9F3Q - chains A and B of the 3 polymer chains in the assembly; structure by electron microscopy, 2.75 A resolution.

== Chain A ==
Protein: Capsid protein VP1
From: Human poliovirus 1 Mahoney
UniProtKB: P03300 (POLG_POL1M); residues 1-302 here correspond to UniProt positions 580-881 (UniProt number = residue number + 579)
Sequence (302 residues; row label = number of the first residue in the row):
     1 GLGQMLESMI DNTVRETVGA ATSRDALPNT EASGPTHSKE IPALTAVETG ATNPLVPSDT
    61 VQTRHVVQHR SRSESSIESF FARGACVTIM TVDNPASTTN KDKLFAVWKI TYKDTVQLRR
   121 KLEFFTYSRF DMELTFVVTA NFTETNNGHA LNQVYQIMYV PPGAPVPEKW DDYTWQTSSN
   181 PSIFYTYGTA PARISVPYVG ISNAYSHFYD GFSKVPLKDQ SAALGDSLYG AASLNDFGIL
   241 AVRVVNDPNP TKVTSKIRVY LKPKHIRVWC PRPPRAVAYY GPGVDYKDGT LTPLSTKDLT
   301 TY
Not modelled in the structure: 1-21
Differences from the reference sequence: engineered mutation Pro248 (His827 in P03300)
Residues lining bound ligands:
  - glutathione (GSH): Ile89, Asp171, Asp172, Tyr173, Trp175, Gln176, Arg243, Arg258
  - YM2 (1-[(3S)-5-[4-[(E)-ethoxyiminomethyl]phenoxy]-3-methyl-pentyl]-3-pyridin-4-yl-imidazolidin-2-one): Ile110, Thr111, Tyr112, Lys113, Phe130, Met132, Leu134, Ile157, Met158, Tyr159, Pro181, Ser182, Ile183, Ile194, Val196, Val199, Tyr205, Ser206, His207, Asn235, Phe237, Leu240
Swiss-Prot annotation at these positions:
  - region: Gly1 to Ala21 (Amphipathic alpha-helix)
  - site: Tyr302 (Cleavage)

== Chain B ==
Protein: Capsid protein VP0
From: Human poliovirus 1 Mahoney
UniProtKB: P03300 (POLG_POL1M); residues 2-341 here = UniProt positions 2-341
Sequence (341 residues; row label = number of the first residue in the row):
     1 MGAQVSSQKV GAHENSNGAY GGSTINYTTI NYYRDSASNA ASKQDFSQDP SKFTEPIKDV
    61 LIKTAPMLNS PNIEACGYSD RVLQLTLGNS TITAQEAANS VVAYGRWPEY LRDSEANPVD
   121 QPTEPEVAAC RFYTLDTVSW TKESRGWWWK LPDALRDMGL FGQNMYYHYL GRSGYTVHVQ
   181 CNASKFHQGA LGVFAVPEMC LAGDSNTTTM HTSYQNANPG EKGGTFTGTF TPDNNQTSPA
   241 RRFCPVDYLL GNGTLLGNAF VFPHQIINLR TNNCATLVLP YVNSLSIDSM VKHNNWGIAI
   301 LPLAPLNFAS ESSPEIPITL TIAPMCCEFN GLRNITLPRL Q
Not modelled in the structure: 1, 9-25, 42-78
Differences from the reference sequence: initiating methionine (1); engineered mutation Gly18 (Arg in P03300), Ala94 (Thr in P03300), Glu126 (Asp in P03300)
Swiss-Prot annotation at these positions:
  - site (Cleavage): Asn69, Ser70, Gln341
  - lipidation: Gly2 (N-myristoyl glycine)
  - mutagenesis: Gly2 (G2A: 100% loss of myristoylation. Impaired viral assembly), Ala3 (A3D: 50% loss of myristoylation. Severe reduction in specific infectivity; A3G/L/V: No effect on myristoylation and virus growth; A3H: No effect on myristoylation ...), His264 (H264G/T: Complete loss of VP0 cleavage)

== Chain A / chain B interface ==
Pairs across the interface - 111 pairs, chain A then chain B:
  Val47(A) with Ile266(B)
  Glu48(A) with Ala98(B); Gln265(B); Ile266(B); Asn268(B), hydrogen bond; Thr271(B), hydrogen bond; Asn272(B)
  Thr49(A) with Ala98(B); Val101(B); Gln265(B), hydrogen bond (backbone-side chain)
  Gly50(A) with His264(B)
  Glu78(A) with Ala41(B)
  Thr126(A) with Glu198(B)
  Tyr127(A) with Glu198(B), hydrogen bond; Val282(B), hydrophobic; Asn283(B); Ser284(B)
  Asp131(A) with Ala37(B)
  Ser195(A) with Ala37(B); Ser38(B)
  Val196(A) with Ala37(B)
  Pro197(A) with Ala37(B)
  Ser202(A) with Ser284(B); Leu285(B)
  Asn203(A) with Ser284(B), hydrogen bond (backbone-backbone)
  Ala204(A) with Ser284(B)
  Ser206(A) with Ser284(B), hydrogen bond
  Phe208(A) with Glu198(B)
  Tyr209(A) with Glu198(B); Cys200(B); His293(B)
  Asp210(A) with Lys150(B), salt bridge; Glu198(B), hydrogen bond (backbone-side chain); Met199(B); His293(B); Asn294(B), hydrogen bond (backbone-backbone)
  Gly211(A) with Lys292(B)
  Phe212(A) with Thr212(B); Ser213(B); Tyr214(B), hydrophobic; Lys292(B), hydrogen bond (backbone-backbone)
  Ser213(A) with Lys292(B), hydrogen bond (backbone-side chain)
  Val215(A) with Tyr214(B); Val291(B), hydrophobic; Lys292(B)
  Pro216(A) with Tyr214(B); Gln215(B); Pro338(B); Arg339(B), hydrogen bond (backbone-backbone)
  Leu217(A) with Leu337(B); Arg339(B), hydrogen bond (backbone-side chain)
  Lys218(A) with Leu337(B), hydrogen bond (backbone-backbone); Pro338(B); Arg339(B)
  Gln220(A) with Arg339(B), hydrogen bond (backbone-side chain)
  Ser221(A) with Arg339(B), hydrogen bond (backbone-side chain)
  Ala222(A) with Arg339(B)
  Asp226(A) with Arg241(B), salt bridge
  Leu228(A) with Met210(B)
  Tyr229(A) with Met199(B); Cys200(B); Leu201(B); Met210(B), hydrogen bond (backbone-backbone); Thr212(B); Phe243(B)
  Lys264(A) with Ala37(B), hydrogen bond (side chain-backbone); Asn39(B), hydrogen bond (side chain-backbone); Ala41(B)
  His265(A) with Ser36(B); Asn39(B); Ala41(B)
  Cys270(A) with Tyr104(B)
  Pro271(A) with Phe262(B)
  Arg272(A) with Pro197(B), hydrogen bond (side chain-backbone); Glu198(B), hydrogen bond (side chain-backbone)
  Pro273(A) with Thr254(B); Asn258(B); Val261(B); Phe262(B)
  Pro274(A) with Thr254(B)
  Arg275(A) with Asn252(B), hydrogen bond (side chain-backbone); Gly253(B)
  Ala276(A) with Gly253(B), hydrogen bond (backbone-backbone); Leu255(B), hydrophobic
  Val277(A) with Gly253(B)
  Tyr280(A) with Asn206(B), hydrogen bond (side chain-backbone); Thr207(B); Thr209(B)
  Pro282(A) with Thr209(B); Met210(B), hydrophobic
  Val284(A) with Cys200(B); Leu201(B); Ala202(B)
  Asp285(A) with Ala202(B); Gly203(B), hydrogen bond (side chain-backbone); Thr209(B); Met210(B), hydrogen bond (side chain-backbone)
  Tyr286(A) with Ala202(B), hydrophobic; Phe230(B), hydrophobic; Cys244(B), hydrogen bond (side chain-backbone); Pro245(B); Val246(B), hydrogen bond (side chain-backbone); Gly251(B); Gly253(B)
  Lys287(A) with Asn206(B)
  Asp288(A) with Asn206(B), hydrogen bond (backbone-side chain); Phe230(B); Pro232(B)
  Leu291(A) with Phe230(B), hydrophobic; Tyr248(B), hydrogen bond (backbone-side chain); Leu249(B), hydrophobic
Other interface residues (no listed pair), chain A (54 interface residues in all): Arg24, Lys214, Ser227, Gly283, Pro293
Other interface residues (no listed pair), chain B (67 interface residues in all): Ser7, Val196, Ser205, Thr208, Ala217, Asn218, Ala259, Ser286, Thr336

== In short ==
54 residues of chain A and 67 residues of chain B are in contact; the contacts include 29 hydrogen bonds and 2
salt bridges. Polar contacts include Asp210(A)-Lys150(B), Asp226(A)-Arg241(B) and Glu48(A)-Asn268(B). Bound to
chain A: compound YM2 and glutathione.
Here chain A is Capsid protein VP1 and chain B is Capsid protein VP0, both from Human poliovirus 1 Mahoney.
Entry 9F3Q (Poliovirus type 1 (strain Mahoney) stabilised virus-like particle (PV1 SC6b) in complex with GPP3
and GSH) was determined by electron microscopy, deposited together with 9EYY, 9EZ0, 9F0K, 9F59 and 9F5P.
